8HYH - chain A; structure by X-ray diffraction, 2.39 A resolution.

== Chain A ==
Protein: Alanine dehydrogenase
Source organism: Geobacillus kaustophilus
Reference sequence: Q5KUA3 (Q5KUA3_GEOKA); numbering as in UniProt (aligned over 1-377)
Amino-acid sequence (377 residues; row label = number of the first residue in the row):
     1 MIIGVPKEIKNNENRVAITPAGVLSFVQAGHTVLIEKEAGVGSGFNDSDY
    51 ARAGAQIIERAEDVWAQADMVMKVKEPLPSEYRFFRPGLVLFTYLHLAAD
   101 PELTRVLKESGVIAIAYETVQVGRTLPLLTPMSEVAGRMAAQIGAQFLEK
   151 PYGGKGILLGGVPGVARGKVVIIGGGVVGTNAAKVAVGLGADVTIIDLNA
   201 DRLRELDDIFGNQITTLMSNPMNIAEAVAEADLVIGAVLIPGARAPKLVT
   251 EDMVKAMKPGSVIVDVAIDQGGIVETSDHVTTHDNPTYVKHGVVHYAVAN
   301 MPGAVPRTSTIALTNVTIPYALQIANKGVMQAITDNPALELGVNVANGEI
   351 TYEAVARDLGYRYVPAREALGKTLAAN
Not modelled in the structure: 241-245, 372-377
Ligand contacts:
  - NAD (nicotinamide-adenine-dinucleotide): Arg124, Thr125, Leu126, Leu129, Thr130, Ser133, Ile173, Gly174, Gly175, Gly176, Val177, Val178, Gly179, Ile196, Asp197, Leu198, Asn199, Arg202, Ser219, Ala237, Val238, Leu239, Ile240, Leu248
  - pyruvic acid (PYR): Arg15, Lys75, Tyr94, His96, Leu129, Met132, Asn300

== Overview ==
Bound to chain A: NAD and pyruvic acid.
Chain A is Alanine dehydrogenase (Geobacillus kaustophilus); the structure, Structure of amino acid
dehydrogenase3448, was determined by X-ray diffraction (same publication as 8HYE).
